PDB entry 6MKD | X-ray diffraction, 3.20 A resolution | chains A and B of the 4 polymer chains in the assembly

# Chain A
Name: 4699 TCR alpha chain
Source organism: Mus musculus
Amino-acid sequence (208 residues; row label = number of the first residue in the row; note: 1 number in that range is skipped by the numbering (no residue carries it; nothing is unmodelled there); numbering starts at 0):
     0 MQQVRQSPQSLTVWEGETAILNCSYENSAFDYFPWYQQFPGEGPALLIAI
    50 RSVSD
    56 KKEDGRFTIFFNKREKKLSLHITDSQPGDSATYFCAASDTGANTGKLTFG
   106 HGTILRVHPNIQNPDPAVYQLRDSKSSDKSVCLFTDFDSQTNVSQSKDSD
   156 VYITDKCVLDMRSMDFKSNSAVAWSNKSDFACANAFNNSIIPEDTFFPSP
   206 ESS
Disordered / not traced: 0, 117, 130-134, 182-184, 204-208
Disulfides: Cys22-Cys90, Cys137-Cys187

# Chain B
Name: 4699 TCR beta chain
Source organism: Mus musculus
Amino-acid sequence (239 residues; numbered 1 to 239; the number before each row is that of its first residue):
     1 AVTQSPRNKVAVTGGKVTLSCNQTNNHNNMYWYRQDTGHGLRLIHYSYGA
    51 GSTEKGDIPDGYKASRPSQENFSLILELATPSQTSVYFCASGDFWGDTLY
   101 FGAGTRLSVLEDLKNVFPPEVAVFEPSEAEISHTQKATLVCLATGFYPDH
   151 VELSWWVNGKEVHSGVCTDPQPLKEQPALNDSRYALSSRLRVSATFWQNP
   201 RNHFRCQVQFYGLSENDEWTQDRAKPVTQIVSAEAWGRA
Disulfides: Cys21-Cys89, Cys141-Cys206

# How chain A and chain B interact
Contacting residue pairs (69; chain A residue first):
  Tyr31(A) - Asp97(B)  hydrogen bond (side chain-backbone)
  Tyr35(A) - Thr98(B)
  Tyr35(A) - Leu99(B)  hydrogen bond (side chain-backbone)
  Tyr35(A) - Phe101(B)  hydrophobic
  Gln37(A) - Gln35(B)  hydrogen bond
  Gln37(A) - Phe88(B)
  Gly40(A) - Arg7(B)  hydrogen bond (backbone-side chain)
  Gly40(A) - Ala103(B)
  Glu41(A) - Phe88(B)
  Glu41(A) - Ala103(B)
  Gly42(A) - Phe88(B)
  Gly42(A) - Gly102(B)  hydrogen bond (backbone-backbone)
  Gly42(A) - Ala103(B)  hydrogen bond (backbone-backbone)
  Pro43(A) - Phe101(B)
  Leu45(A) - Thr98(B)
  Arg50(A) - Asp97(B)  salt bridge
  Phe89(A) - Gln35(B)
  Phe89(A) - Leu41(B)  hydrophobic
  Asn98(A) - Trp95(B)
  Thr99(A) - Tyr48(B)  hydrogen bond (backbone-side chain)
  Gly100(A) - Tyr31(B)
  Phe104(A) - Tyr33(B)
  His106(A) - Gly38(B)  hydrogen bond (side chain-backbone)
  His106(A) - His39(B)  hydrogen bond (side chain-backbone)
  His106(A) - Gly40(B)
  Asp120(A) - His133(B)
  Tyr124(A) - Ser127(B)
  Tyr124(A) - Ala129(B)  hydrophobic
  Tyr124(A) - Glu130(B)
  Tyr124(A) - His133(B)
  Tyr124(A) - Thr134(B)
  Gln125(A) - Ser127(B)
  Leu126(A) - Phe124(B)
  Leu126(A) - Glu125(B)
  Arg127(A) - Phe124(B)
  Arg127(A) - Glu125(B)  hydrogen bond (backbone-backbone)
  Asp128(A) - Val123(B)
  Asp128(A) - Phe124(B)
  Ser129(A) - Val123(B)  hydrogen bond (side chain-backbone)
  Ser135(A) - Phe124(B)
  Val136(A) - Phe124(B)  hydrophobic
  Val136(A) - Leu142(B)  hydrophobic
  Leu138(A) - Thr138(B)
  Asp141(A) - Thr134(B)
  Asp141(A) - Arg191(B)  salt bridge
  Tyr157(A) - Glu175(B)  hydrogen bond (side chain-backbone)
  Thr159(A) - Asp169(B)  hydrogen bond
  Thr159(A) - Ser187(B)
  Thr159(A) - Arg189(B)
  Asp160(A) - Asp169(B)
  Cys162(A) - Cys167(B)  disulfide
  Cys162(A) - Thr168(B)
  Cys162(A) - Arg189(B)
  Val163(A) - Cys167(B)  hydrogen bond (backbone-side chain)
  Asp165(A) - Ser164(B)
  Asp165(A) - Gly165(B)  hydrogen bond (backbone-backbone)
  Met166(A) - Gly165(B)
  Met166(A) - Arg191(B)
  Met166(A) - Val192(B)  hydrophobic
  Met166(A) - Ser193(B)
  Arg167(A) - Ser164(B)
  Ser173(A) - Arg191(B)
  Ser175(A) - Arg189(B)
  Ala176(A) - Arg189(B)
  Val177(A) - Val140(B)  hydrophobic
  Val177(A) - Arg189(B)
  Trp179(A) - Leu142(B)  hydrophobic
  Trp179(A) - Ala185(B)  hydrophobic
  Phe201(A) - His133(B)
Also at the interface, not in a pair above, chain A (45 interface residues in all): Leu102, Lys161, Leu164, Phe171, Pro203
Also at the interface, not in a pair above, chain B (41 interface residues in all): Val166
Cross-chain cystine bridges: Cys162(A)-Cys167(B)

# Overview
45 residues of chain A and 41 residues of chain B are in contact; the contacts include 1 disulfide bond, 15
hydrogen bonds and 2 salt bridges. Polar contacts include Arg50(A)-Asp97(B), Asp141(A)-Arg191(B) and
Tyr31(A)-Asp97(B).
Chain A is 4699 TCR alpha chain and chain B is 4699 TCR beta chain, both from Mus musculus; the structure,
4699 TCR bound to I-Ab Padi4, was determined by X-ray diffraction, deposited together with 6MKR, 6MNG, 6MNM,
6MNN and 6MNO.
